PDB entry 5GVC | X-ray diffraction, 2.44 A resolution | chain A

Chain A:
Name: DNA topoisomerase 3-beta-1
From: Homo sapiens
Notes: EC 5.99.1.2
UniProtKB: O95985 (TOP3B_HUMAN); residue numbers follow UniProt; this construct covers 1-612
Sequence (615 residues; row label = number of the first residue in the row; numbers below 1 keep their minus sign (Pro-2 is residue -2)):
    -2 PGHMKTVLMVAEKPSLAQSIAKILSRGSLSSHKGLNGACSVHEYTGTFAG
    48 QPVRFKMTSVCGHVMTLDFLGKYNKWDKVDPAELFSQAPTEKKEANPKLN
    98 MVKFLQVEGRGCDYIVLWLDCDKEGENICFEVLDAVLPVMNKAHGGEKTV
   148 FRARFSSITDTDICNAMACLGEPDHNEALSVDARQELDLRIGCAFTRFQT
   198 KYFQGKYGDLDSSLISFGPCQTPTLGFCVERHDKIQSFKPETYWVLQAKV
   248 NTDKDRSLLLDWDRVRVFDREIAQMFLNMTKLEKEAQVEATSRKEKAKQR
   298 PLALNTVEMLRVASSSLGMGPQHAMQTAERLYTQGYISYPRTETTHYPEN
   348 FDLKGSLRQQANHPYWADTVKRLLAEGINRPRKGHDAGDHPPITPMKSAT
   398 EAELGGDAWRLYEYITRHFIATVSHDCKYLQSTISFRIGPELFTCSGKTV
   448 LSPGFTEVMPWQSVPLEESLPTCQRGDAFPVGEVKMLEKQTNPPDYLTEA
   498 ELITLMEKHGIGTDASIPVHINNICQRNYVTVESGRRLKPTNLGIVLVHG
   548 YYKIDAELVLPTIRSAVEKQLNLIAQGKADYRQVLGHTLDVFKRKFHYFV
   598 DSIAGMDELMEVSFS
Unresolved in the structure: 69-71
Differences from the reference sequence: expression tag (-2 to 0)
Metal / ion sites: Mg2+ near Glu9 (its only coordinating residue here)
UniProt features mapped onto this chain:
  - active site: Tyr336 (O-(5'-phospho-DNA)-tyrosine intermediate)

Overview:
UniProt lists active-site residue Tyr336.
Chain A is DNA topoisomerase 3-beta-1 (Homo sapiens); the structure, Human Topoisomerase IIIb topo domain, was
determined by X-ray diffraction together with 5GVD and 5GVE from the same study.
